Entry 2OES (X-ray diffraction, 3.50 A resolution); this record covers chain A.

[Chain A]
Molecule: Protein recA
Source organism: Mycobacterium smegmatis
Notes: EC 3.4.99.37
UniProtKB: Q59560 (RECA_MYCSM); numbering as in UniProt (aligned over 1-349)
Amino-acid sequence (349 residues; each row starts with the number of its first residue):
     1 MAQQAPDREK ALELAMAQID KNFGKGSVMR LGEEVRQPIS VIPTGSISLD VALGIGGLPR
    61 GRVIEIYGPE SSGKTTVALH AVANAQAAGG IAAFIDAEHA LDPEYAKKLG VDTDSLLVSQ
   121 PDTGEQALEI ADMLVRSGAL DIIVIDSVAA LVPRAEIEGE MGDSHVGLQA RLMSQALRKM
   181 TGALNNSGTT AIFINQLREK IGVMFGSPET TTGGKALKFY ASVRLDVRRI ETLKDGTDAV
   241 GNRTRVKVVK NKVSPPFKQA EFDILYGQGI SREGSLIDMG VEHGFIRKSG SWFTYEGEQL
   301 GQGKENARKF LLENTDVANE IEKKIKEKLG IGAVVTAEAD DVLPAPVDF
Unresolved in the structure: 1-3, 163, 202-208, 331-349
Swiss-Prot annotation at these positions:
  - binding site (ATP): Ser71 to Thr76, Asp102 to Tyr105
  - binding site (phosphate): Ser71 to Thr75, Gln196
  - mutagenesis: Gln196 (Q196A/E/N: Loss of residue movement, loss of switch function in crystal structures)

[In short]
UniProt lists 10 ATP-binding residues, 6 phosphate-binding residues and one mutagenesis site.
Chain A is Protein recA (Mycobacterium smegmatis); the structure, MSrecA-native-SSB, was determined by X-ray
diffraction together with 2ODN, 2ODW, 2OE2, 2OEP and 2OFO from the same study.
